9CKG - chain A; structure by X-ray diffraction, 2.75 A resolution.

== Chain A ==
Protein: N-lysine methyltransferase SMYD2
Organism: Homo sapiens
Notes: EC 2.1.1.-, 2.1.1.354
Reference sequence: Q9NRG4 (SMYD2_HUMAN); residue numbers follow UniProt; this construct covers 1-433
Sequence (433 residues; numbered 1 to 433; the number before each row is that of its first residue):
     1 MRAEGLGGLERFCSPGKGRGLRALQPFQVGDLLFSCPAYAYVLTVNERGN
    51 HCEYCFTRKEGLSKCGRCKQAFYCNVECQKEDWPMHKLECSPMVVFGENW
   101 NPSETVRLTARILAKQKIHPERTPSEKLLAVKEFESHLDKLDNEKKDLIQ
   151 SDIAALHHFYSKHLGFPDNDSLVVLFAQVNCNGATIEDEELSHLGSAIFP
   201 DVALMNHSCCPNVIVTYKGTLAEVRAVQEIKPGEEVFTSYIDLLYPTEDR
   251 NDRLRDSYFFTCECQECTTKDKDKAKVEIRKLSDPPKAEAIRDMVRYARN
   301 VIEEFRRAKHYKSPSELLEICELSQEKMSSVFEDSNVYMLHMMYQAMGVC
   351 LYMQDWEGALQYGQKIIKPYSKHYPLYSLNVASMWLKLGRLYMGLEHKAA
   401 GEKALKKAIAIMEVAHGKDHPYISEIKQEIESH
Unresolved in the structure: 1-4, 433
Construct notes: engineered mutation A184 (Phe in Q9NRG4)
Ion coordination: Zn2+ site 1: C52, C55, C74, C78; Zn2+ site 2: C65, C68, H86, C90; Zn2+ site 3: C209, C262, C264, C267
Residues lining bound ligands: S-adenosylhomocysteine (SAH): G16, K17, G18, R19, E135, H137, C181, N182, A203, L204, M205, N206, H207, Y240, Y258, F260, T261, C262
Swiss-Prot annotation at these positions:
  - zinc finger: C52 to C90 (MYND-type)
  - binding site (S-adenosyl-L-methionine): K17 to R19, H137, N206, H207, Y258 to F260
  - binding site (Zn(2+)): C52, C55, C65, C68, C74, C78, H86, C90
  - modified residue: S283 (Phosphoserine)
  - mutagenesis: E187 (E187K: Abolishes methyltransferase activity on p53/TP53), E189 (E189K: Strongly reduces methyltransferase activity on p53/TP53), E190 (E190K: Strongly reduces methyltransferase activity on p53/TP53), H207 (H207A: Abolishes methyltransferase activity), Y240 (Y240F: Abolishes methyltransferase activity), Y245 (Y245F: Strongly reduces methyltransferase activity on p53/TP53), D252 (D252R: Slightly reduces methyltransferase activity on p53/TP53), R253 (R253Q: No effect on methyltransferase activity on p53/TP53), R306 (R306E: No effect on methyltransferase activity on p53/TP53), Y374 (Y374A: Abolishes methyltransferase activity on p53/TP53), E429 (E429K: Reduces methyltransferase activity on p53/TP53), E431 (E431K: Strongly reduces methyltransferase activity on p53/TP53)
From the paper describing this entry:
  - conformationally variable residues (side-chain flip): K387
  - mutagenesis - F184A: abolished binding to PARP1 peptide
  - mutagenesis - L351A/W356A: abolished binding to peptide
  - mutagenesis - L351A/W356A: unchanged binding to PARP1 protein
  - mutagenesis - L351A/W356A: unchanged binding to H3
  - mutagenesis - L351A/W356A: decreased binding to H4
  - mutagenesis - L351A/W356A: increased catalytic activity on all tested substrates

== Overview ==
Ligands of chain A: S-adenosylhomocysteine. C52, C55, C74 and C78 coordinate Zn2+ site 1. C65, C68, H86 and
C90 coordinate Zn2+ site 2. Curated annotation (UniProt) lists 9 S-adenosyl-L-methionine-binding residues, 8
Zn2+-binding residues and 12 mutagenesis sites. The paper reports that F184A abolishes binding to PARP1
peptide; conformational variability at K387.
Chain A is N-lysine methyltransferase SMYD2 (Homo sapiens); the structure, Crystal structure of SMYD2 active
site mutant, was determined by X-ray diffraction (same publication as 9CKC and 9CKF).
